6UT8 - chains E and F of the 7 polymer chains in the assembly; structure by electron microscopy, 3.68 A resolution.

== Chain E (and F) ==
Molecule: GTPase subunit of restriction endonuclease
Source organism: Thermococcus gammatolerans
Notes: chain F of this document is another copy of the same molecule, construct and numbering; everything in this record applies to it too
UniProt: C5A3Z3 (C5A3Z3_THEGJ); numbering as in UniProt (aligned over 186-613)
Chain sequence (428 residues; row label = number of the first residue in the row):
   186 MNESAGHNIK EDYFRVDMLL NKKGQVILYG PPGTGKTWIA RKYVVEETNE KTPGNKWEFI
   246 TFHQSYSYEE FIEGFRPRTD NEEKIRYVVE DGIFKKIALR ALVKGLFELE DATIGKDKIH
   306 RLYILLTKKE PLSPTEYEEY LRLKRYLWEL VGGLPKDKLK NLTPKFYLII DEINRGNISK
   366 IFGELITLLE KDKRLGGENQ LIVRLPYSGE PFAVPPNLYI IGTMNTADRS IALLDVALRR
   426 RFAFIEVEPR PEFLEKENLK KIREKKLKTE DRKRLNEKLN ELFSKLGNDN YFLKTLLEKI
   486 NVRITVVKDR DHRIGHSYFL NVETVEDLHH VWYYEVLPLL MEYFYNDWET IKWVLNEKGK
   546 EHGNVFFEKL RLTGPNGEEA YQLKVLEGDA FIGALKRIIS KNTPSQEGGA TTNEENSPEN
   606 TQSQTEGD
Unresolved in the structure: 186-192, 585-613
Metal / ion sites: Mg2+: Thr222, Asp356 (together with GTP-gamma-S)
Residues lining bound ligands:
  - GTP-gamma-S (GSP; 5'-guanosine-diphosphate-monothiophosphate), molecule 1: Pro217, Gly218, Thr219, Gly220, Lys221, Thr222, Trp223, Asp356, Glu357, Asn410, Phe438, Ile447, His501, Ser502, Leu505
  - GTP-gamma-S (GSP), molecule 2: Ile371, Glu375, Asp377, Lys378, Asn384, Ala422, Arg425, Arg426
What the authors report for this chain:
  - mutagenesis - R360A, R414A, D420A, R424A, E527A, Y530A: increased catalytic activity
  - mutagenesis - K221A, T222A, D356A, N410A, D413A, R425A, R426A: decreased catalytic activity
  - mutagenesis - W223A, D356A, R425A, R426A: decreased stability
  - mutagenesis - W223A: abolished catalytic activity
  - mutagenesis - N410A, D413A: abolished catalytic activity with McrBC 5-methylcytosine restriction system component
  - mutagenesis - E375A, D377A, K378A: unchanged catalytic activity

== Chain E / chain F interface ==
Residue-residue contacts (93; chain E residue first):
  Pro217(E) - Val421(F)  hydrophobic
  Gly218(E) - Arg425(F)
  Thr222(E) - Lys378(F)
  Trp223(E) - Asn384(F)  hydrogen bond
  Arg226(E) - Lys341(F)
  Arg226(E) - Glu383(F)  hydrogen bond (side chain-backbone)
  Arg226(E) - Gln385(F)
  Arg226(E) - Leu386(F)
  Lys236(E) - Lys341(F)
  Thr237(E) - Ile387(F)
  Pro238(E) - Ile387(F)
  Glu243(E) - Arg389(F)  salt bridge
  Phe244(E) - Leu386(F)  hydrophobic
  Phe244(E) - Val388(F)
  Phe244(E) - Arg389(F)  hydrogen bond (backbone-backbone)
  Ile245(E) - Val388(F)  hydrophobic
  Ile245(E) - Arg389(F)
  Thr246(E) - Gly368(F)
  Thr246(E) - Glu369(F)
  Thr246(E) - Thr372(F)
  Thr246(E) - Val388(F)
  His248(E) - Tyr253(F)
  His248(E) - Gly368(F)
  His248(E) - Glu369(F)  salt bridge
  Ser250(E) - Tyr253(F)
  Ser250(E) - Glu254(F)  hydrogen bond
  Ser250(E) - Lys365(F)
  Ser250(E) - Tyr392(F)
  Tyr251(E) - Pro391(F)  hydrophobic
  Arg261(E) - Phe260(F)
  Pro262(E) - Phe260(F)
  Pro262(E) - Tyr272(F)  hydrophobic
  Lys269(E) - Ile270(F)
  Lys269(E) - Arg271(F)
  Ile270(E) - Tyr272(F)  hydrophobic
  Tyr272(E) - Tyr272(F)
  Ile278(E) - Arg389(F)
  Lys314(E) - Arg330(F)  hydrogen bond (backbone-side chain)
  Lys314(E) - Glu334(F)  salt bridge
  Lys314(E) - Glu395(F)
  Glu315(E) - Arg330(F)
  Pro316(E) - Arg330(F)
  Asp356(E) - Thr372(F)
  Arg360(E) - Ser364(F)  hydrogen bond
  Arg360(E) - Ile371(F)
  Arg360(E) - Ala422(F)
  Asn410(E) - Val421(F)
  Ala412(E) - Val421(F)  hydrophobic
  Lys451(E) - Glu383(F)
  Ser502(E) - Arg425(F)  hydrogen bond
  Tyr503(E) - Arg425(F)
  Asp512(E) - Lys207(F)
  His515(E) - Met203(F)  hydrogen bond
  His515(E) - Lys207(F)
  Val516(E) - Lys207(F)
  Tyr519(E) - Arg200(F)
  Tyr519(E) - Leu204(F)  hydrophobic
  Tyr519(E) - Ala428(F)
  Tyr519(E) - Phe429(F)  hydrogen bond (backbone-backbone)
  Glu520(E) - Lys207(F)  salt bridge
  Glu520(E) - Lys208(F)  salt bridge
  Glu520(E) - Arg425(F)
  Pro523(E) - Arg424(F)  hydrogen bond (backbone-side chain)
  Leu524(E) - Arg424(F)
  Met526(E) - Tyr214(F)
  Met526(E) - Arg495(F)
  Glu527(E) - Ile416(F)
  Glu527(E) - Leu418(F)
  Glu527(E) - Asp420(F)
  Glu527(E) - Arg424(F)  salt bridge
  Tyr530(E) - Ile416(F)  hydrophobic
  Tyr530(E) - Asp494(F)  hydrogen bond
  Tyr530(E) - His497(F)
  Asn531(E) - Asp494(F)  hydrogen bond
  Asn531(E) - Arg495(F)
  Trp533(E) - Arg495(F)
  Leu555(E) - Thr490(F)
  Leu555(E) - Val491(F)  hydrophobic
  Leu557(E) - Val487(F)  hydrophobic
  Leu557(E) - Arg488(F)
  Leu557(E) - Val491(F)
  Leu557(E) - Trp538(F)  hydrophobic
  Thr558(E) - Val491(F)
  Thr558(E) - Trp538(F)
  Gly559(E) - Val491(F)
  Gly559(E) - Trp538(F)
  Pro560(E) - Trp538(F)
  Pro560(E) - Lys543(F)
  Glu563(E) - Val491(F)
  Glu563(E) - Val492(F)
  Ala565(E) - Thr490(F)
  Leu568(E) - Glu431(F)
  Leu568(E) - Arg495(F)
Interface residues without a listed pair, chain E (62 interface residues in all): Gly239, Phe247, Gln249, Ser252, Glu255, Thr264, Glu357, Asp413, Asn506, Tyr528, Tyr566
Interface residues without a listed pair, chain F (58 interface residues in all): Gly337, Asp377, Ser415, Leu419, Lys493, Asp496

== Summary ==
The interface between chain E and chain F involves 62 residues on one side and 58 on the other; the contacts
include 12 hydrogen bonds and 6 salt bridges. Among the polar pairs are Glu243(E)-Arg389(F),
His248(E)-Glu369(F) and Lys314(E)-Glu334(F). From the paper: K221A, T222A and D356A of chain E, among others,
reduce catalytic activity; R360A, R414A and D420A of chain E, among others, increase catalytic activity; 17
substitutions were tested in all.
Both chains are GTPase subunit of restriction endonuclease (Thermococcus gammatolerans). Entry 6UT8 (Refined
half-complex from tetradecameric assembly of Thermococcus gammatolerans McrB AAA+ hexamers with bound McrC)
was determined by electron microscopy, deposited together with 6UT3, 6UT4, 6UT5, 6UT6 and 6UT7.
